PDB entry 8I8C | electron microscopy, 4.93 A resolution (low resolution: residue-level contacts below are approximate; hydrogen-bond / salt-bridge calls are withheld) | chains K and N of the 4 polymer chains in the assembly

[Chain K]
Name: P40
Source organism: Autographa californica multiple nucleopolyhedrovirus
Reference sequence: A0A0N7CQX9 (A0A0N7CQX9_9ABAC); residue numbers follow UniProt; this construct covers 1-361
Amino-acid sequence (361 residues; numbered 1 to 361; the number before each row is that of its first residue):
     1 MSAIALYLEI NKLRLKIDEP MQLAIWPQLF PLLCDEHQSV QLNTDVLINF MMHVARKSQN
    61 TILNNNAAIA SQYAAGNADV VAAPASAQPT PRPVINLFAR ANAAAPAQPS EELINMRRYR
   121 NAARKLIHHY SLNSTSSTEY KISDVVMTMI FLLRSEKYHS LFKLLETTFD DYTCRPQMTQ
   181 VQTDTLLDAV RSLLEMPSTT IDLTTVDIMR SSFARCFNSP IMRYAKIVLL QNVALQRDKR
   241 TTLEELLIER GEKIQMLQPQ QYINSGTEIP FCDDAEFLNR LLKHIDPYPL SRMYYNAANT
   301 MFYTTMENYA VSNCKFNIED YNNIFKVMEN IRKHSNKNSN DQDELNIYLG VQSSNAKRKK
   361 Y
Disordered / not traced: 1-111, 339-361

[Chain N]
Name: Occlusion-derived virus envelope/capsid protein
Source organism: Autographa californica multiple nucleopolyhedrovirus
Reference sequence: A0A0N7CT36 (A0A0N7CT36_9ABAC); residue numbers follow UniProt; this construct covers 1-290
Amino-acid sequence (290 residues; numbered 1 to 290; the number before each row is that of its first residue):
     1 MKRIKCNKVR TVTEIVNSDE KIQKTYELAE FDLKNLSSLE SYETLKIKLA LSKYMAMLST
    61 LEMTQPLLEI FRNKADTRQI AAVVFSTLAF IHNRFHPLVT NFTNKMEFVV TETNDTSIPG
   121 EPILFTENEG VLLCSVDRPS IVKMLSREFD TEALVNFEND NCNVRIAKTF GASKRKNTTR
   181 SDDYESNKQP NYDMDLSDFS ITEVEATQYL TLLLTVEHAY LHYYIFKNYG VFEYCKSLTD
   241 HSLFTNKLRS TMSTKTSNLL LSKFKFTIED FDKINSNSVT SGFNIYNFNK
Disordered / not traced: 1-38, 158-192, 272-290

[Interface between chain K and chain N]
Pairs across the interface (110):
  L235(K) with D115(N)
  E244(K) with T239(N)
  L246(K) with P119(N)
  L247(K) with I118(N)
  R250(K) with N114(N); D115(N); T116(N); S117(N); I118(N)
  K253(K) with D115(N)
  I254(K) with T116(N); I118(N); L124(N)
  Q255(K) with L133(N)
  Q258(K) with V109(N)
  P259(K) with V109(N)
  Q260(K) with T77(N); F108(N)
  Q261(K) with T77(N); R78(N); A81(N); E107(N); F108(N)
  Y262(K) with E107(N)
  I263(K) with F85(N); M106(N)
  N264(K) with K105(N)
  G266(K) with F102(N)
  T267(K) with F102(N)
  I269(K) with M57(N); A89(N); F90(N); N93(N)
  P270(K) with M57(N); T60(N)
  C272(K) with T60(N)
  F277(K) with A56(N); F199(N)
  L278(K) with S52(N)
  R280(K) with D198(N)
  L281(K) with S52(N); M55(N); F199(N); I201(N)
  L282(K) with L45(N); K48(N); L49(N)
  H284(K) with D198(N); F199(N)
  I285(K) with K48(N); S52(N); I201(N)
  D286(K) with K48(N)
  Y288(K) with K48(N); I201(N); E203(N)
  L290(K) with T44(N); F264(N)
  R292(K) with T151(N); E152(N); E203(N)
  M293(K) with E203(N); A206(N); T207(N); L210(N)
  Y294(K) with L214(N); L261(N); F264(N); F266(N)
  Y295(K) with D150(N)
  N296(K) with D150(N); T207(N)
  A297(K) with T207(N); T211(N)
  T300(K) with M144(N); F149(N)
  M301(K) with T211(N); L214(N)
  Y303(K) with R147(N)
  T304(K) with S140(N); M144(N)
  E307(K) with K143(N)
  N308(K) with P119(N); G120(N); S140(N)
  Y309(K) with P119(N)
  E319(K) with I268(N); D270(N)
  Y321(K) with L238(N); T239(N); D240(N); H241(N)
  N323(K) with I268(N)
  F325(K) with H218(N)
  K326(K) with F266(N); I268(N)
  V327(K) with T267(N)
  E329(K) with F244(N)
  N330(K) with F264(N); K265(N); F266(N)
  R332(K) with T245(N)
  K333(K) with S250(N); T256(N); S257(N); L259(N); S262(N)
  H334(K) with S262(N)
  K337(K) with R249(N)
  N338(K) with R249(N)
Other interface residues (no listed pair), chain K (66 interface residues in all): L243, E268, F271, A298, T305, S312, I318, N322, I324, M328
Other interface residues (no listed pair), chain N (81 interface residues in all): I47, K53, S59, A82, N101, N104, T126, N128, A153, T215, S237, L248, K263

[Overview]
66 residues of chain K and 81 residues of chain N are in contact.
Here chain K is P40 and chain N is Occlusion-derived virus envelope/capsid protein, both from Autographa
californica multiple nucleopolyhedrovirus. Entry 8I8C (Plug structure of the Autographa californica multiple
nucleopolyhedrovirus (AcMNPV)) was determined by electron microscopy, deposited together with 8I8A and 8I8B.
